Entry 9UDG (electron microscopy, 3.18 A resolution); this record covers chains A and B of the 6 polymer chains in the assembly.

== Chain A ==
Protein: Na(+)-translocating NADH-quinone reductase subunit A
Source organism: Vibrio cholerae O395
Notes: EC 7.2.1.1
UniProtKB: A5F5X1 (NQRA_VIBC3); residues 1-446 here = UniProt positions 1-446
Sequence (446 residues; row label = number of the first residue in the row):
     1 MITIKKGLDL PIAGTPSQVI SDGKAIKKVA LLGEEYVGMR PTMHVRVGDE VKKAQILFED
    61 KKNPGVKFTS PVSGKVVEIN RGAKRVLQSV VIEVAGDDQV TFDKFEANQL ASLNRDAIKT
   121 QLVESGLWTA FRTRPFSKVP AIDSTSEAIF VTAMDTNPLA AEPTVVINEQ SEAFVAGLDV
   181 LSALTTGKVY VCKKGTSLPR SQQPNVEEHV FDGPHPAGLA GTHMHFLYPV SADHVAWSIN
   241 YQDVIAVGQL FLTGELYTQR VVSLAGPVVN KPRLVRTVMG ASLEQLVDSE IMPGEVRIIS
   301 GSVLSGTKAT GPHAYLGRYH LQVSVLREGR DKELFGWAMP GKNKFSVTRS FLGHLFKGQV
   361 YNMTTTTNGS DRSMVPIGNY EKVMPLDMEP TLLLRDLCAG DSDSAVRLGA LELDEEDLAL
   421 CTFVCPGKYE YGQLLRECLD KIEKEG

== Chain B ==
Protein: Na(+)-translocating NADH-quinone reductase subunit B
Source organism: Vibrio cholerae O395
Notes: EC 7.2.1.1
UniProtKB: A5F5X0 (NQRB_VIBC3); residue numbers follow UniProt; this construct covers 1-415
Sequence (415 residues; row label = number of the first residue in the row):
     1 MGLKKFLEDI EHHFEPGGKH EKWFALYEAA ATLFYTPGLV TKRSSHVRDS VDLKRIMIMV
    61 WLAVFPAMFW GMYNAGGQAI AALNHLYSGD QLAAIVAGNW HYWLTEMLGG TMSSDAGWGS
   121 KMLLGATYFL PIYATVFIVG GFWEVLFCMV RKHEVNEGFF VTSILFALIV PPTLPLWQAA
   181 LGITFGVVVA KEVFGGTGRN FLNPALAGRA FLFFAYPAQI SGDLVWTAAD GYSGATALSQ
   241 WAQGGAGALI NNATGQTITW MDAFIGNIPG SIGEVSTLAL MIGAAFIVYM GIASWRIIGG
   301 VMIGMILLST LFNVIGSDTN AMFNMPWHWH LVLGGFAFGM FFMATDPVSA SFTNSGKWAY
   361 GILIGVMCVL IRVVNPAYPE GMMLAILFAN LFAPLFDHVV VERNIKRRLA RYGKQ
Unresolved in the structure: 1, 414-415
Small-molecule neighbours:
  - Aurachin D (0NI): Leu26, Ala29, Ala30, Leu33, Lys54, Met57, Ile58, Phe137, Gly141, Glu144, Val145, Val155, Asn156, Glu157, Gly158, Phe159, Phe160
  - FMN (flavin mononucleotide), molecule 1: Ile169, Leu206, Arg209, Phe213, Trp226, Thr236, Ala237, Leu238, Ser239, Gly270, Ser271, Glu274, Gly334, Gly335, Phe338, Gly339, Met343, Tyr378, Pro379, Glu380, Gly381, Met382, Met383, Leu384
  - FMN, molecule 2: Phe213, Phe214, Pro217, Ser221, Gly222, Asp223, Ala377, Tyr378
  - riboflavin (RBF): Ile56, Met57, Val60, Gly158, Val161, Thr162, Leu165, Lys191, Gly196, Thr197, Gly198, Arg199, Asn200, Leu202, Asn203, Pro204, Ala205, Ile292, Phe342, Met343, Thr345, Asp346, Pro347, Val348, Ser349
UniProt features mapped onto this chain:
  - modified residue: Thr236 (FMN phosphoryl threonine)
  - mutagenesis: Phe185 (F185A: Decreases riboflavin content), Trp226 (W226L: Decreases riboflavin content)

== Chain A / chain B interface ==
Pairs across the interface - 116 pairs, chain A then chain B:
  His225(A) - Gly413(B)
  Tyr228(A) - Arg411(B)
  Pro229(A) - Arg411(B)  hydrogen bond (backbone-side chain)
  His234(A) - Arg411(B)
  Arg297(A) - Val40(B)
  Arg297(A) - Thr41(B)  hydrogen bond (side chain-backbone)
  Arg297(A) - His46(B)  hydrogen bond
  Ile299(A) - His46(B)
  Val303(A) - Ser45(B)
  Val303(A) - His46(B)  hydrogen bond (backbone-backbone)
  Val303(A) - Val47(B)
  Leu304(A) - Ser44(B)
  Leu304(A) - Ser45(B)
  Gly306(A) - His46(B)  hydrogen bond (backbone-side chain)
  Lys308(A) - His46(B)
  Leu326(A) - Val47(B)  hydrophobic
  Glu328(A) - Val40(B)
  Gly329(A) - Leu39(B)
  Gly329(A) - Val40(B)
  Arg330(A) - Val40(B)
  Asp331(A) - Thr36(B)
  Lys332(A) - Lys4(B)  hydrogen bond (backbone-side chain)
  Lys332(A) - Glu8(B)  salt bridge
  Lys332(A) - Thr36(B)
  Lys332(A) - Gly38(B)
  Glu333(A) - Phe34(B)
  Glu333(A) - Tyr35(B)
  Glu333(A) - Thr36(B)  hydrogen bond (backbone-side chain)
  Leu334(A) - Phe34(B)
  Leu334(A) - Tyr35(B)
  Phe335(A) - Leu33(B)
  Phe335(A) - Phe34(B)  hydrogen bond (backbone-backbone)
  Gly336(A) - Thr36(B)
  Trp337(A) - Thr32(B)
  Trp337(A) - Leu33(B)  hydrogen bond (side chain-backbone)
  Trp337(A) - Asp52(B)
  Trp337(A) - Lys54(B)
  Trp337(A) - Arg55(B)  hydrogen bond (backbone-side chain)
  Trp337(A) - Ile58(B)  hydrophobic
  Ala338(A) - Arg55(B)
  Met339(A) - Arg55(B)  hydrogen bond (backbone-side chain)
  Lys344(A) - Ser50(B)
  Phe345(A) - Ser50(B)  hydrogen bond (backbone-side chain)
  Ser346(A) - Asp49(B)  hydrogen bond
  Ser346(A) - Val51(B)
  Val347(A) - Asp49(B)  hydrogen bond (backbone-side chain)
  Thr348(A) - Met290(B)
  Arg349(A) - Tyr289(B)  hydrogen bond (side chain-backbone)
  Arg349(A) - Met290(B)  hydrogen bond (backbone-backbone)
  Ser350(A) - Arg55(B)  hydrogen bond (backbone-side chain)
  Ser350(A) - Met290(B)
  Phe351(A) - Ser50(B)
  Phe351(A) - Arg55(B)
  His354(A) - Tyr289(B)  hydrogen bond
  Met363(A) - Val47(B)  hydrophobic
  Thr364(A) - His46(B)
  Thr364(A) - Val47(B)
  Thr365(A) - Val40(B)
  Thr365(A) - Thr41(B)  hydrogen bond (backbone-backbone)
  Thr365(A) - His46(B)
  Thr366(A) - Leu39(B)
  Thr367(A) - Leu39(B)  hydrogen bond (backbone-backbone)
  Thr367(A) - Val40(B)
  Thr367(A) - Thr41(B)
  Asn368(A) - Arg48(B)
  Asn368(A) - Asp49(B)
  Asn368(A) - Ser50(B)
  Asn368(A) - Val51(B)
  Asn368(A) - Asp52(B)
  Ser370(A) - Pro37(B)
  Arg372(A) - Glu28(B)  salt bridge
  Arg372(A) - Glu154(B)  salt bridge
  Arg372(A) - Val155(B)
  Arg372(A) - Asn156(B)
  Arg372(A) - Glu157(B)  salt bridge
  Ser373(A) - Asn156(B)  hydrogen bond (backbone-side chain)
  Ser373(A) - Thr197(B)  hydrogen bond (side chain-backbone)
  Ser373(A) - Arg199(B)  hydrogen bond
  Val375(A) - Leu53(B)  hydrophobic
  Val375(A) - Pro347(B)  hydrophobic
  Pro376(A) - Pro347(B)
  Pro376(A) - Phe352(B)  hydrophobic
  Ile377(A) - Ile56(B)  hydrophobic
  Ile377(A) - Gly291(B)
  Glu381(A) - Phe352(B)
  Asp387(A) - Asn404(B)  hydrogen bond
  Asp387(A) - Arg407(B)  salt bridge
  Asp387(A) - Arg408(B)  hydrogen bond (backbone-side chain)
  Asp387(A) - Gly413(B)
  Met388(A) - Arg408(B)
  Glu389(A) - Thr353(B)
  Glu389(A) - Val400(B)
  Thr391(A) - Phe352(B)
  Leu392(A) - Phe352(B)  hydrophobic
  Leu392(A) - Val401(B)  hydrophobic
  Arg395(A) - Gly198(B)  hydrogen bond (side chain-backbone)
  Arg395(A) - Phe352(B)
  Arg407(A) - Glu402(B)  salt bridge
  Arg407(A) - Ile405(B)
  Arg407(A) - Arg408(B)  hydrogen bond (backbone-side chain)
  Leu408(A) - Val401(B)  hydrophobic
  Leu408(A) - Arg408(B)  hydrogen bond (backbone-side chain)
  Gly409(A) - Arg408(B)
  Glu412(A) - Gly413(B)
  Thr422(A) - Ser44(B)
  Thr422(A) - Arg48(B)
  Phe423(A) - Ser45(B)
  Phe423(A) - Val47(B)
  Phe423(A) - Arg48(B)
  Phe423(A) - Asp49(B)  hydrogen bond (backbone-backbone)
  Pro426(A) - Ile56(B)  hydrophobic
  Lys428(A) - Asp49(B)  hydrogen bond (side chain-backbone)
  Lys428(A) - Val51(B)  hydrogen bond (side chain-backbone)
  Glu430(A) - Arg43(B)  salt bridge
  Glu430(A) - Arg48(B)  salt bridge
  Gln433(A) - Arg43(B)  hydrogen bond
Interface residues without a listed pair, chain A (73 interface residues in all): Ser302, Thr307, Pro340, Leu355, Gly369, Asp371, Met374, Asn379, Ala419, Val424, Tyr429, Gly432
Interface residues without a listed pair, chain B (57 interface residues in all): Lys42, Val288, Ile292, Val348, Asn354, Asp397, Tyr412

== Summary ==
73 residues of chain A face 57 of chain B across their interface; the contacts include 32 hydrogen bonds and 8
salt bridges. Polar contacts include Lys332(A)-Glu8(B), Arg372(A)-Glu28(B) and Arg372(A)-Glu154(B). Bound to
chain B: flavin mononucleotide, riboflavin and Aurachin D.
Here chain A is Na(+)-translocating NADH-quinone reductase subunit A and chain B is Na(+)-translocating
NADH-quinone reductase subunit B, both from Vibrio cholerae O395. Entry 9UDG (Cryo-EM structure of
Na+-translocating NADH-ubiquinone oxidoreductase from Vibrio cholerae reduced by NADH, with bound aurachin
D-42) was determined by electron microscopy (same publication as 9U5G, 9UD3, 9UD4, 9UD5, 9UD6, 9UD8 and 4
further entries).
